PDB entry 4QZ5 | X-ray diffraction, 2.80 A resolution | chains O and P of the 28 polymer chains in the assembly

Chain O:
Protein: Proteasome subunit alpha type-2
From: Saccharomyces cerevisiae
Notes: EC 3.4.25.1; engineered mutation(s): A49S
UniProtKB: P23639 (PSA2_YEAST); residue numbers follow UniProt; this construct covers 1-250
Chain sequence (250 residues; row label = number of the first residue in the row):
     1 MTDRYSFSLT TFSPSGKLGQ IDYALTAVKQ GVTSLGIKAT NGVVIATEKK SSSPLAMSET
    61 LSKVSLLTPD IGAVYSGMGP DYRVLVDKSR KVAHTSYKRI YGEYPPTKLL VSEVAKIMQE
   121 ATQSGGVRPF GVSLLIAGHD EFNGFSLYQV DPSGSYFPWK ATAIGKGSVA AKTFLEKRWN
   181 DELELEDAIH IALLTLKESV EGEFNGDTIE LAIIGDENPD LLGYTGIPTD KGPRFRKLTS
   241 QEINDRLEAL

Chain P:
Protein: Proteasome subunit alpha type-3
From: Saccharomyces cerevisiae
Notes: EC 3.4.25.1
UniProtKB: P23638 (PSA3_YEAST); residues 0-257 here correspond to UniProt positions 1-258 (UniProt number = residue number + 1)
Chain sequence (258 residues; numbered 0 to 257; the number before each row is that of its first residue; numbering starts at 0):
     0 MGSRRYDSRT TIFSPEGRLY QVEYALESIS HAGTAIGIMA SDGIVLAAER KVTSTLLEQD
    60 TSTEKLYKLN DKIAVAVAGL TADAEILINT ARIHAQNYLK TYNEDIPVEI LVRRLSDIKQ
   120 GYTQHGGLRP FGVSFIYAGY DDRYGYQLYT SNPSGNYTGW KAISVGANTS AAQTLLQMDY
   180 KDDMKVDDAI ELALKTLSKT TDSSALTYDR LEFATIRKGA NDGEVYQKIF KPQEIKDILV
   240 KTGITKKDED EEADEDMK
Not modelled in the structure: 0, 245-257

How chain O and chain P interact:
Contacting residue pairs (61):
  Arg4(O) - Ser2(P)  hydrogen bond (backbone-side chain)
  Tyr5(O) - Ser2(P)
  Tyr5(O) - Tyr5(P)
  Ser6(O) - Gly125(P)
  Ser6(O) - Leu127(P)
  Phe7(O) - Ser2(P)
  Phe7(O) - Tyr5(P)
  Phe7(O) - Asp6(P)
  Phe7(O) - Gly126(P)
  Ser8(O) - Gly126(P)  hydrogen bond (backbone-backbone)
  Ser8(O) - Leu127(P)
  Ser8(O) - Arg128(P)  hydrogen bond (side chain-backbone)
  Thr10(O) - Arg128(P)
  Thr11(O) - Ser7(P)
  Thr11(O) - Thr9(P)
  Thr11(O) - Gln20(P)
  Phe12(O) - Gln20(P)  hydrogen bond (backbone-side chain)
  Phe12(O) - Tyr23(P)
  Phe12(O) - Ala24(P)  hydrophobic
  Phe12(O) - Arg128(P)
  Phe12(O) - Pro129(P)
  Phe12(O) - Gly131(P)
  Ser13(O) - Tyr23(P)
  Pro14(O) - Tyr23(P)  hydrophobic
  Pro14(O) - Glu26(P)
  Ser15(O) - Glu26(P)
  Ser15(O) - His30(P)
  Gly16(O) - Tyr23(P)
  Gly16(O) - Ser27(P)  hydrogen bond (backbone-side chain)
  Leu18(O) - Arg128(P)
  Lys38(O) - Glu57(P)  salt bridge
  Ser112(O) - Glu84(P)
  Lys116(O) - Ile85(P)
  Gln119(O) - Ala81(P)
  Gln119(O) - Asp82(P)  hydrogen bond
  Gln119(O) - Ile85(P)
  Gln119(O) - Arg128(P)
  Thr122(O) - Arg128(P)  hydrogen bond (backbone-side chain)
  Gln123(O) - Tyr121(P)
  Gln123(O) - Leu127(P)
  Gln123(O) - Arg128(P)  hydrogen bond (side chain-backbone)
  Gln123(O) - Phe130(P)
  Gly125(O) - Leu127(P)
  Ser153(O) - Ala81(P)
  Gly154(O) - Ala81(P)
  Tyr156(O) - Glu84(P)  hydrogen bond
  Phe157(O) - Leu56(P)  hydrophobic
  Pro158(O) - Leu56(P)
  Pro158(O) - Glu57(P)  hydrogen bond (backbone-backbone)
  Pro158(O) - Thr60(P)
  Pro158(O) - Ser61(P)
  Trp159(O) - Ser53(P)
  Trp159(O) - Leu55(P)
  Trp159(O) - Leu56(P)
  Lys160(O) - Thr54(P)
  Lys160(O) - Leu55(P)  hydrogen bond (backbone-backbone)
  Lys160(O) - Leu56(P)
  Lys160(O) - Glu57(P)
  Ala161(O) - Leu55(P)
  Leu175(O) - Leu55(P)  hydrophobic
  Glu176(O) - Thr54(P)
Also at the interface, not in a pair above, chain O (34 interface residues in all): Ser124, Tyr148, Ser155, Trp179
Also at the interface, not in a pair above, chain P (32 interface residues in all): Leu79, Thr80

Overview:
34 residues of chain O face 32 of chain P across their interface; the contacts include 11 hydrogen bonds and 1
salt bridge. Polar pairs include Lys38(O)-Glu57(P), Arg4(O)-Ser2(P) and Ser8(O)-Arg128(P).
Chain O is Proteasome subunit alpha type-2 and chain P is Proteasome subunit alpha type-3, both from
Saccharomyces cerevisiae; the structure, yCP beta5-A49T-mutant in complex with ONX 0914, was determined by
X-ray diffraction together with 4QUX, 4QUY, 4QV0, 4QV1, 4QV3, 4QV4 and 42 further entries from the same study.
